PDB entry 7O6Y | electron microscopy, 3.40 A resolution | chains 4 and 5 of the 42 polymer chains in the assembly

[Chain 4]
Protein: Subunit NU4M of NADH:Ubiquinone Oxidoreductase (Complex I)
Source organism: Yarrowia lipolytica
Notes: EC 7.1.1.2
UniProtKB: S5TMP9 (S5TMP9_YARLL); residue numbers follow UniProt; this construct covers 1-486
Chain sequence (486 residues; each row starts with the number of its first residue):
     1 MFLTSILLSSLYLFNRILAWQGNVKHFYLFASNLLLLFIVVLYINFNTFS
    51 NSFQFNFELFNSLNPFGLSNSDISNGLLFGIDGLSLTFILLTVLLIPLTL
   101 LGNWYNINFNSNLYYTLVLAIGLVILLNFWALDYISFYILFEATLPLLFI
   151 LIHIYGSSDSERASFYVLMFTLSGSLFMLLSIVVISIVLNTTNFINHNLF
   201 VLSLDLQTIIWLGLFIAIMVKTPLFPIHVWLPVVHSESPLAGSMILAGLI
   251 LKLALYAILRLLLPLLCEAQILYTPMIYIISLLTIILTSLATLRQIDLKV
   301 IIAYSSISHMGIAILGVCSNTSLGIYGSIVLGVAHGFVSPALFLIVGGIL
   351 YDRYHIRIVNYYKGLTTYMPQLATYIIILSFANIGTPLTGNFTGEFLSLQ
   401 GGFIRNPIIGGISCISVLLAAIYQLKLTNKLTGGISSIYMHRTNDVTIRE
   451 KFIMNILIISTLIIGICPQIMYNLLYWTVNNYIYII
Not modelled in the structure: 1-5
Small-molecule neighbours:
  - 1,2-Distearoyl-sn-glycerophosphoethanolamine (3PE), molecule 1: L7, L59, F60, N64, F66, G67, L68
  - 1,2-Distearoyl-sn-glycerophosphoethanolamine (3PE), molecule 2: L11, N15, R16, A19
  - 1,2-Distearoyl-sn-glycerophosphoethanolamine (3PE), molecule 3: L11, F14, N15, L18, L113, T116, L117, A120, L147
  - 1,2-Distearoyl-sn-glycerophosphoethanolamine (3PE), molecule 4: F14, V24, Y28, N112, L113, T116, L117, A143, P146, L147, I150
  - 1,2-Distearoyl-sn-glycerophosphoethanolamine (3PE), molecule 5: L35, F38, L42, F55, N56, F57, F60, L68, L123, V124, L126, L127, W130, I139, L140, A143
  - 1,2-Distearoyl-sn-glycerophosphoethanolamine (3PE), molecule 6: S173, G174, F177, L212, I216, V220
  - 1,2-Distearoyl-sn-glycerophosphoethanolamine (3PE), molecule 7: L293, L418, I422, K426
  - 1,2-Distearoyl-sn-glycerophosphoethanolamine (3PE), molecule 8: T366, T367, P370, A373, T374, I377, I378, F381, A382, T386, T389, L462
  - Lauryl Maltose Neopentyl Glycol (LMN): L180, V184, D205, L206, I209, L212, G213
  - diundecyl phosphatidyl choline (PLC), molecule 1: E161, R162, F165, Y166, M169, F170, S173, F177
  - diundecyl phosphatidyl choline (PLC), molecule 2: I463, I466, C467

[Chain 5]
Protein: Subunit NU5M of NADH:Ubiquinone Oxidoreductase (Complex I)
Source organism: Yarrowia lipolytica
Notes: EC 7.1.1.2
UniProtKB: S5TF58 (S5TF58_YARLL); residues 1-655 here = UniProt positions 1-655
Chain sequence (655 residues; each row starts with the number of its first residue):
     1 MYNAISLIIILPCISWLFPLFFGRQLGYVFVTRMTSTLIIITTLITYYYF
    51 YQLLGNNNPINLELFNYLNIDYLDINYNFEIDALTITMLLAITTISSMVH
   101 IYSIGYMETDPHQVRFFSLLSMFTFWMIILVTGSNYFVLFVGWEFIGVTS
   151 YLLISFWVTRLQAMKSALSAVLMNRFGDAFFVLGLCVIAYVFGTLNYSTI
   201 FATAYLINTDLLVLIMLALFIAAMAKSAQFGLHNWLTLAMEGPTPVSSLL
   251 HAATLVTAGIYLLLRSANILEYTPTVLFIILWIGALTTLSAGLIAICSND
   301 LKRIIALSTMSQLGMMTIAIGLSAYNLALFHLLGHAFFKALLFMSAGSII
   351 HSILNESQDIRTYGGLLSYLPYTYICITIASLSLMAMPGLTGYYTKDIII
   401 ESTYGSYSISNYVVYWIAYLSAVLTCVYSMKILYLTFYSNPNNNTITYYN
   451 AHESNIYITLPMFILAIFAMFAGWILKDIYLGVGTDFVGTHILPNNFSYF
   501 DTEFSITQFYKLLPLISAILVSILIVVLNEFFAIVFNLNNKYINTVYSIF
   551 NQKLVSDQILNHFIIFKGLVTSGNIAHHVDKGSLYRLGPVGINRLLNKAS
   601 YNVINLSSNTRSSLSMNSMLILITIVSLLLLVLVMNVNFIIVIPVLISIL
   651 YILFS
Not modelled in the structure: 1, 606-611
Small-molecule neighbours:
  - 1,2-Distearoyl-sn-glycerophosphoethanolamine (3PE), molecule 1: W16, L20, H112, R115, M122, F145, V148, L152, V158
  - 1,2-Distearoyl-sn-glycerophosphoethanolamine (3PE), molecule 2: Q162, K165, S166, L168, S169, L172, M173, F176, G231, L232, L238, L560, N561, I564, I565, G568, L569
  - 1,2-Distearoyl-sn-glycerophosphoethanolamine (3PE), molecule 3: N602, N605, L620, I623, T624, S627, L628, L630, L631, V634, V645, L646, I649, I652
  - diundecyl phosphatidyl choline (PLC), molecule 1: E63, L64, F65
  - diundecyl phosphatidyl choline (PLC), molecule 2: L587, G588, P589, I592, N593
  - Phosphatidylinositol (T7X): I625, L628, L629, L630, V632, L633, N636

[Chain 4 / chain 5 interface]
Residue-residue contacts - 84 pairs, chain 4 then chain 5:
  R162(4) - Y585(5)
  Y166(4) - Y585(5)
  Y166(4) - P589(5)
  F170(4) - P589(5)
  F225(4) - L584(5)  hydrophobic
  P226(4) - L584(5)
  H228(4) - D580(5)  salt bridge
  H228(4) - L584(5)
  V229(4) - D580(5)
  V229(4) - L584(5)  hydrophobic
  V229(4) - Y585(5)
  V233(4) - Y585(5)
  L290(4) - S572(5)  hydrogen bond (backbone-side chain)
  L290(4) - I575(5)  hydrophobic
  A291(4) - I575(5)  hydrophobic
  A291(4) - A576(5)
  A291(4) - D580(5)
  L293(4) - S572(5)
  R294(4) - L569(5)  hydrogen bond (side chain-backbone)
  R294(4) - S572(5)
  R294(4) - G573(5)
  Q295(4) - A576(5)
  Y304(4) - D580(5)
  S322(4) - I70(5)
  S322(4) - D71(5)
  L323(4) - I70(5)  hydrophobic
  L323(4) - Y72(5)
  Y326(4) - I70(5)  hydrophobic
  F381(4) - V148(5)  hydrophobic
  I384(4) - R175(5)
  G385(4) - E144(5)
  T386(4) - E144(5)  hydrogen bond
  T386(4) - F145(5)
  P387(4) - V141(5)  hydrophobic
  P387(4) - E144(5)
  P387(4) - F145(5)
  L388(4) - Y77(5)
  L388(4) - W126(5)  hydrophobic
  L388(4) - F145(5)  hydrophobic
  F392(4) - Y67(5)
  F392(4) - F137(5)  hydrophobic
  F392(4) - F140(5)  hydrophobic
  T393(4) - Y67(5)  hydrogen bond
  F396(4) - L185(5)  hydrophobic
  L397(4) - L68(5)  hydrophobic
  L399(4) - C186(5)
  Q400(4) - L73(5)
  Q400(4) - C186(5)
  Q400(4) - A189(5)
  F403(4) - V187(5)  hydrophobic
  F403(4) - Y190(5)  hydrophobic
  I404(4) - Y72(5)
  I404(4) - Y190(5)  hydrophobic
  G411(4) - L183(5)
  C414(4) - A179(5)
  C414(4) - L183(5)  hydrophobic
  V417(4) - R175(5)
  L418(4) - R175(5)
  L418(4) - F176(5)  hydrophobic
  A421(4) - L172(5)
  A421(4) - R175(5)
  I422(4) - L172(5)  hydrophobic
  L425(4) - L168(5)  hydrophobic
  L425(4) - V171(5)  hydrophobic
  N429(4) - Y151(5)  hydrogen bond
  N429(4) - M164(5)  hydrogen bond (side chain-backbone)
  G433(4) - V158(5)
  G433(4) - M164(5)
  G434(4) - V158(5)  hydrogen bond (backbone-backbone)
  G434(4) - T159(5)
  G434(4) - M164(5)  hydrogen bond (backbone-side chain)
  I435(4) - T159(5)
  G465(4) - Y67(5)
  I466(4) - Y67(5)
  I466(4) - Y77(5)  hydrogen bond (backbone-side chain)
  C467(4) - N66(5)
  P468(4) - Y67(5)
  Q469(4) - N66(5)
  Q469(4) - Y67(5)
  Q469(4) - L68(5)
  Q469(4) - N69(5)  hydrogen bond (side chain-backbone)
  Q469(4) - I70(5)
  Y472(4) - N69(5)
  Y472(4) - I70(5)  hydrophobic
Also at the interface, not in a pair above, chain 4 (52 interface residues in all): L287, I377, K426, T428
Also at the interface, not in a pair above, chain 5 (48 interface residues in all): F65, L152, K165, V182, V570, H577, V579

[In short]
Chain 4 and chain 5 form an interface of 52 and 48 residues respectively, with 10 hydrogen bonds and 1 salt
bridge. Polar contacts include H228(4)-D580(5), L290(4)-S572(5) and R294(4)-L569(5).
Chain 4 is Subunit NU4M of NADH:Ubiquinone Oxidoreductase (Complex I) and chain 5 is Subunit NU5M of
NADH:Ubiquinone Oxidoreductase (Complex I), both from Yarrowia lipolytica; the structure, Cryo-EM structure of
respiratory complex I under turnover, was determined by electron microscopy, deposited together with 7O71.
